6HLR - chains B and R of the 15 polymer chains in the assembly; structure by electron microscopy, 3.18 A resolution.

# Chain B
Protein: DNA-directed RNA polymerase I subunit RPA135
Source organism: Saccharomyces cerevisiae (strain ATCC 204508 / S288c)
Notes: EC 2.7.7.6
UniProt: P22138 (RPA2_YEAST); numbering as in UniProt (aligned over 1-1203)
Amino-acid sequence (1203 residues; row label = number of the first residue in the row):
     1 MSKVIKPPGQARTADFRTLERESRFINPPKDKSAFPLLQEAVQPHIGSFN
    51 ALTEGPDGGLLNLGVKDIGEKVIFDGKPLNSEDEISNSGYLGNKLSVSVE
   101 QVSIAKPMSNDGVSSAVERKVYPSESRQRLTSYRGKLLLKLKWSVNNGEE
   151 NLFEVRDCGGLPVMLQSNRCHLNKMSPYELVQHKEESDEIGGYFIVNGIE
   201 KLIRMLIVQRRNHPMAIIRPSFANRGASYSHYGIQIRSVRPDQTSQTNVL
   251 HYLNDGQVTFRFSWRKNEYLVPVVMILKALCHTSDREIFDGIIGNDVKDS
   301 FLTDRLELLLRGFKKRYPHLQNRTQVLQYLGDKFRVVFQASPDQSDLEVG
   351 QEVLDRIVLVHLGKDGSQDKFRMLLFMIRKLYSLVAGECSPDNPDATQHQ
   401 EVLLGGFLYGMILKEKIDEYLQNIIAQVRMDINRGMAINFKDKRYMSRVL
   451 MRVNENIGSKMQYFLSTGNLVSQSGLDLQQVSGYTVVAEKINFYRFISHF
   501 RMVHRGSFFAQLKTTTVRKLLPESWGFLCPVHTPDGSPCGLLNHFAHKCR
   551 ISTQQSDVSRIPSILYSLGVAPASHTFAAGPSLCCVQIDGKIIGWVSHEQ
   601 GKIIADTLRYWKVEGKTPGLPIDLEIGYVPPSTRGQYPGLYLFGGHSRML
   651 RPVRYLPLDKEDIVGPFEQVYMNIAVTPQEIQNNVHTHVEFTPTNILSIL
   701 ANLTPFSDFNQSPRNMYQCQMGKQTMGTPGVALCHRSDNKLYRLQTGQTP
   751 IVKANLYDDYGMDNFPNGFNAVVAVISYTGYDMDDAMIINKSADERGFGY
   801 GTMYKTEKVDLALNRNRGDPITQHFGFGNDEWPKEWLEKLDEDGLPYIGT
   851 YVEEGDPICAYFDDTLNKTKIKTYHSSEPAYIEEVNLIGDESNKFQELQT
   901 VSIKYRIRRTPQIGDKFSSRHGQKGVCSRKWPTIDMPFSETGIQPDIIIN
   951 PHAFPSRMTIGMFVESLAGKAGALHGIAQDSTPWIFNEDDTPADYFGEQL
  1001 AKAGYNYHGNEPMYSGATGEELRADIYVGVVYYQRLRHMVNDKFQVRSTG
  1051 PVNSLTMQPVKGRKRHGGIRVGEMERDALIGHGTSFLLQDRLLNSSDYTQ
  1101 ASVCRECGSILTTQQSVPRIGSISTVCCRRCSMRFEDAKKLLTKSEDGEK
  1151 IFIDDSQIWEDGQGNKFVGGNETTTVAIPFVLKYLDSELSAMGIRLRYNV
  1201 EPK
Not modelled in the structure: 1-12, 79-88, 112-115, 1140-1152
Metal / ion sites: Zn2+: Cys1104, Cys1107, Cys1128
Residues lining bound ligands: phosphomethylphosphonic acid guanylate ester (G2P): Asp535, Arg714, Tyr717, Asp785, Ser956, Arg957
What the authors report for this chain:
  - binding site for phosphomethylphosphonic acid guanylate ester: Arg714, Arg957
  - binding site for the 20-nt RNA strand (chain R): Lys916, Lys924
  - binding site for Non-template strand: Arg219, Arg225, Asp395, Phe508

# Chain R
Molecule: 20-nt RNA strand
Sequence (20 nucleotides; row label = number of the first residue in the row):
     1 UAUAUGCAUAAAGACCAGGC
Not modelled in the structure: 1-11
Metal / ion sites: Mg2+: C20 (shared with 3 residues of chain A)

# How chain B and chain R interact
Pairs across the interface (19):
  Arg204(B) - A17(R)  salt bridge to the phosphate
  Ser482(B) - C15(R)  sugar contact
  Val486(B) - C16(R)  phosphate contact
  Glu489(B) - A17(R)  sugar contact
  Arg495(B) - A17(R)  hydrogen bond to the phosphate
  Arg495(B) - G18(R)  salt bridge to the phosphate
  Ser507(B) - C16(R)  phosphate contact
  Gln720(B) - G18(R)  phosphate contact
  Gln720(B) - G19(R)  phosphate contact
  Gln724(B) - G18(R)  hydrogen bond to the phosphate
  Gln724(B) - G19(R)  hydrogen bond to the phosphate
  Lys916(B) - G19(R)  phosphate contact
  Lys916(B) - C20(R)  salt bridge to the phosphate
  Lys924(B) - C20(R)  salt bridge to the phosphate
  Arg1037(B) - G18(R)  hydrogen bond to the sugar
  His1038(B) - G19(R)  sugar contact
  Asn1053(B) - A12(R)  phosphate contact
  Val1060(B) - A12(R)  phosphate contact
  Arg1065(B) - A12(R)  salt bridge to the phosphate
Interface residues without a listed pair, chain B (19 interface residues in all): Thr467, Gly483, Leu542, Lys1061

# Overview
The interface between chain B and chain R involves 19 residues on one side and 7 on the other; the contacts
include 4 hydrogen bonds and 5 salt bridges. Among the polar pairs are Arg1037(B)-G18(R), Arg495(B)-A17(R) and
Gln724(B)-G18(R). From the paper: a binding site for Non-template strand at Arg219(B), Arg225(B) and Asp395(B)
among others; a binding site for phosphomethylphosphonic acid guanylate ester at Arg714(B) and Arg957(B).
Chain B is DNA-directed RNA polymerase I subunit RPA135 (Saccharomyces cerevisiae (strain ATCC 204508 /
S288c)) and chain R is a 20-nt RNA strand; the structure, Yeast RNA polymerase I elongation complex bound to
nucleotide analog GMPCPP (core focused), was determined by electron microscopy, deposited together with 6HKO,
6HLQ and 6HLS.
